6DX3 - chain A; structure by X-ray diffraction, 2.05 A resolution.

[Chain A]
Name: RNA-dependent RNA polymerase
From: Taggert virus
UniProt: A0A142J8F6 (A0A142J8F6_9VIRU); residues 1-166 here = UniProt positions 1-166
Chain sequence (175 residues; row label = number of the first residue in the row):
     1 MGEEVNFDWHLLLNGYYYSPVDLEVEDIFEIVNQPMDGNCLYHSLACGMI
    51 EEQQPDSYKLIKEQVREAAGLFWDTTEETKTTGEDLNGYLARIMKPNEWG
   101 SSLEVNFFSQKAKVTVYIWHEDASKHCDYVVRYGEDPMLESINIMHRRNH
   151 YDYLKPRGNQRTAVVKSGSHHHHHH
Unresolved in the structure: 1-4, 166-175
Construct notes: expression tag (167-175)
From the paper describing this entry:
  - mutagenesis - Y129R, V131R: abolished catalytic activity on Ub-AMC
  - contacts within the chain: Trp73-Leu86, Trp73-Thr79, Thr76-Gln110, Glu78-Tyr133
  - mutagenesis - H146R: abolished catalytic activity

[Summary]
The paper reports that Y129R and V131R abolish catalytic activity on Ub-AMC; contacts within the chain
involving Trp73, Leu86 and Thr79 among others.
Chain A is RNA-dependent RNA polymerase (Taggert virus); the structure, Crystal structure of the viral OTU
domain protease from Taggert virus, was determined by X-ray diffraction, deposited together with 6DWX, 6DX1,
6DX2 and 6DX5.
